6HOW - chains A and B of the 4 polymer chains in the assembly; structure by X-ray diffraction, 1.92 A resolution.

# Chain A (and B)
Molecule: Pteridine reductase
From: Trypanosoma brucei brucei
Notes: chain B of this document is another copy of the same molecule, construct and numbering; everything in this record applies to it too
UniProt: O76290 (O76290_TRYBB); numbering as in UniProt (aligned over 1-268)
Sequence (288 residues; row label = number of the first residue in the row; numbers below 1 keep their minus sign (Met-19 is residue -19)):
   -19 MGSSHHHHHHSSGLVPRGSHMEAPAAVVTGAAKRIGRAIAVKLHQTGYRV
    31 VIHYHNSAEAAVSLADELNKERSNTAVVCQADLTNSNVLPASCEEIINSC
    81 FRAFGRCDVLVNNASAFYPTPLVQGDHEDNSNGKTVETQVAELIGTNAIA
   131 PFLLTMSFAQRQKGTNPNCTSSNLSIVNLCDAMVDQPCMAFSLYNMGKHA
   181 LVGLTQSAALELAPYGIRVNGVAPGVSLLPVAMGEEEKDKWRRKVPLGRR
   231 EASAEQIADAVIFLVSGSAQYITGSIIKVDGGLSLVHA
Unresolved in the structure: -19 to 1, 104-113, 143-151
Differences from the reference sequence: initiating methionine (-19); expression tag (-18 to 0)
Small-molecule neighbours:
  - GJQ ((2R)-1-(3,4-dichlorophenyl)-2-(4-nitrophenyl)-2H-1,3,5-triazine-4,6-diamine): Arg14, Ser95, Ala96, Phe97, Asp161, Tyr174, Val206, Ser207, Leu208, Leu209, Pro210, Met213, Trp221
  - NADP (NAP; NADP nicotinamide-adenine-dinucleotide phosphate): Gly10, Arg14, Ile15, Gly16, His33, Tyr34, His35, Asn36, Ser37, Ala61, Asp62, Leu63, Thr64, Asn93, Ala94, Ser95, Ala96, Thr126, Asn127, Leu159, Cys160, Asp161, Tyr174, Lys178, Pro204, Gly205, Val206, Ser207

# Interface between chain A and chain B
Residue-residue contacts - 22 pairs, chain A then chain B:
  Met163(A) with His267(B)
  Asp165(A) with Leu265(B)
  Gln166(A) with Gln166(B); Ser264(B); Leu265(B); His267(B)
  Pro167(A) with Leu265(B); His267(B)
  Trp221(A) with His267(B)
  Lys224(A) with Ala268(B), hydrogen bond (side chain-backbone)
  Ser264(A) with Gln166(B)
  Leu265(A) with Asp165(B); Gln166(B); Pro167(B)
  Val266(A) with Ala268(B), hydrophobic
  His267(A) with Met163(B); Gln166(B); Pro167(B); Trp221(B); Ala268(B)
  Ala268(A) with Lys224(B), hydrogen bond (backbone-side chain); Val266(B), hydrophobic
Also at the interface, not in a pair above, chain A (12 interface residues in all): Cys168
Also at the interface, not in a pair above, chain B (13 interface residues in all): Cys168, Leu263

# In short
12 residues of chain A face 13 of chain B across their interface; the contacts include 2 hydrogen bonds. Its
one hydrogen-bonded contact is Lys224(A)-Ala268(B). Bound to chain A: NADP and compound GJQ.
Both chains are Pteridine reductase (Trypanosoma brucei brucei). Entry 6HOW (Trypanosoma brucei PTR1 in
complex with the triazine inhibitor 2a (F219)) was determined by X-ray diffraction, deposited together with
6HNC and 6HNR.
